Entry 5C9I (X-ray diffraction, 1.80 A resolution); this record covers chains C and D.

# Chain C (and D)
Molecule: Protein related to penicillin acylase
Source organism: Acidovorax sp. MR-S7
Notes: engineered mutation(s): deletion of residues 202-208; chain D of this document is another copy of the same molecule, construct and numbering; everything in this record applies to it too
UniProt: A0A0A1VBK6 (A0A0A1VBK6_9BURK); aligned to UniProt positions 36-799 over residues 12-775 (the alignment contains insertions or deletions, so no single offset holds)
Chain sequence (779 residues; each row starts with the number of its first residue):
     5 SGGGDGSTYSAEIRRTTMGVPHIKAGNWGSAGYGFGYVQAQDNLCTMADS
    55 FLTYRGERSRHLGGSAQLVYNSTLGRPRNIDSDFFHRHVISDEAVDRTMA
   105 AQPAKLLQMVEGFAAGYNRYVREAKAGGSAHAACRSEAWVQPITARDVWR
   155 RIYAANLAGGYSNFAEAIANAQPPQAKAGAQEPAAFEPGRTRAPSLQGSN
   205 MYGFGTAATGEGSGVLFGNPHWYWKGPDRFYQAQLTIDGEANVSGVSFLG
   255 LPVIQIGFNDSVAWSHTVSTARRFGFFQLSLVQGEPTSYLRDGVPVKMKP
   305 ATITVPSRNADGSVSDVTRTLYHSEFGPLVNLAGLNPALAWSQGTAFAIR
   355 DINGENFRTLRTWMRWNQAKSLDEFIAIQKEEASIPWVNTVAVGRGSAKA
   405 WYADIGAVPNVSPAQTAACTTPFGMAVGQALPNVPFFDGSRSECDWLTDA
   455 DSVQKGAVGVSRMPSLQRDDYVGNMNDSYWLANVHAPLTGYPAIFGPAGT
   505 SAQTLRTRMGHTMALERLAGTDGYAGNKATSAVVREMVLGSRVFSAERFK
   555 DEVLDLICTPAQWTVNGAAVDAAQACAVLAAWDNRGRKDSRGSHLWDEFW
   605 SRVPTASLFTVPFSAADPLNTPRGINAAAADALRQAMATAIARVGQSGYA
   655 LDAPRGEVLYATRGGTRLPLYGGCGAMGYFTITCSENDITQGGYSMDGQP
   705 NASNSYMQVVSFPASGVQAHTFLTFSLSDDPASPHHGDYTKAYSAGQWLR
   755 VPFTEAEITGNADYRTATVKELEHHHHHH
Not modelled in the structure: 5-7, 180-198, 778-783 (chain D: 5-11, 179-198, 778-783)
Sequence notes: expression tag (5-11, 776-783)
Disulfides: C49-C138, C423-C448, C562-C580, C678-C688
Reported in the primary citation:
  - catalytic residues: S203, V272, N480 (proposed by the authors, not directly observed)
  - conformationally variable residues (order/disorder transition): P178 to L200

# Chain C / chain D interface
Pairs across the interface - 40 pairs, chain C then chain D:
  K129(C) - N570(D)  hydrogen bond (side chain-backbone)
  K129(C) - G571(D)
  K129(C) - A572(D)
  K129(C) - A573(D)  hydrogen bond (backbone-backbone)
  A130(C) - A573(D)
  A136(C) - A646(D)
  A137(C) - A646(D)
  A137(C) - Q650(D)
  R139(C) - A572(D)
  R139(C) - A573(D)  hydrogen bond (side chain-backbone)
  S140(C) - V569(D)
  S140(C) - N570(D)  hydrogen bond (backbone-side chain)
  S140(C) - A572(D)
  S140(C) - V574(D)
  S140(C) - A642(D)
  E141(C) - N570(D)
  E141(C) - T643(D)  hydrogen bond
  A142(C) - N570(D)
  D315(C) - P608(D)
  D315(C) - T609(D)  hydrogen bond (backbone-backbone)
  V569(C) - S140(D)
  N570(C) - K129(D)  hydrogen bond (backbone-side chain)
  N570(C) - S140(D)  hydrogen bond (side chain-backbone)
  N570(C) - E141(D)
  N570(C) - A142(D)
  G571(C) - K129(D)
  A572(C) - K129(D)
  A572(C) - R139(D)
  A572(C) - S140(D)
  A573(C) - K129(D)  hydrogen bond (backbone-backbone)
  A573(C) - A130(D)
  A573(C) - R139(D)  hydrogen bond (backbone-side chain)
  V574(C) - S140(D)
  P608(C) - D315(D)
  T609(C) - D315(D)  hydrogen bond (backbone-backbone)
  A642(C) - S140(D)
  T643(C) - E141(D)  hydrogen bond
  A646(C) - A136(D)
  A646(C) - A137(D)
  Q650(C) - A137(D)
Other interface residues (no listed pair), chain C (23 interface residues in all): R312, G316
Other interface residues (no listed pair), chain D (23 interface residues in all): G316, A610

# In short
Chain C and chain D each contribute 23 residues to their interface, with 12 hydrogen bonds. Polar pairs
include K129(C)-N570(D), R139(C)-A573(D) and S140(C)-N570(D). The paper reports catalytic residues S203(C),
V272(C) and N480(C); conformational variability at P178(C).
Chain C and chain D are both Protein related to penicillin acylase (Acidovorax sp. MR-S7); the structure,
Structure of N-acylhomoserine lactone acylase MacQ shortened spacer mutant (delta202-208) in uncleaved form,
was determined by X-ray diffraction together with 4YF9, 4YFA and 4YFB from the same study.
